Entry 1GGI (X-ray diffraction, 2.80 A resolution); this record covers chains L and P of the 3 polymer chains in the assembly.

Chain L:
Protein: IGG2A 50.1 fab (light chain)
From: Mus musculus
Notes: antibody fragment or engineered binder
Sequence (218 residues; each row starts with the number of its first residue; a row labelled like 27A-27D holds insertion residues (27A, then the next letters in order)):
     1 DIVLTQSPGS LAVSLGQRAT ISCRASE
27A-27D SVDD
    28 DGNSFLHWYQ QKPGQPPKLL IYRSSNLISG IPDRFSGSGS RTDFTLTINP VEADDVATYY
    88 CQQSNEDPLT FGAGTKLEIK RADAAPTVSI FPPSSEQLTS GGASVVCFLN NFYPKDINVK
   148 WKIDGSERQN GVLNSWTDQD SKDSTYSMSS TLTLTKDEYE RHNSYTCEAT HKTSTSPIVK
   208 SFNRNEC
Not modelled in the structure: 212-214
Differences from the reference sequence: conflict Leu-4 (Met in AJ131289), Ser-7 (Thr in AJ131289), Gly-9 (Ala in AJ131289), Ser-27A (Asn28 in AJ131289), Asp-27C (Arg31 in AJ131289), Asp-28 (Tyr32 in AJ131289), Leu-33 (Met37 in AJ131289), Pro-40 (Ala44 in AJ131289), Ser-51 (Ala55 in AJ131289), Ile-55 (Glu59 in AJ131289), Asp-60 (Ala64 in AJ131289), Tyr-87 (Phe91 in AJ131289), Gln-90 (Arg94 in AJ131289), Asp-94 (Val98 in AJ131289), Leu-96 (Trp100 in AJ131289), Ala-100 (Gly104 in AJ131289)
Cystine bridges: Cys-23/Cys-88, Cys-134/Cys-194

Chain P:
Protein: HIV-1 V3 loop peptide antigen
Sequence (16 residues; row label = number of the first residue in the row; note: 2 numbers in that range are skipped by the numbering (no residue carries them; nothing is unmodelled there)):
   311 CKRIHI
   319 GPGRAFYTTC
Not modelled in the structure: 322-328

Chain L / chain P interface:
Pairs across the interface (12):
  His-34(L) with Ile-316(P)
  Tyr-36(L) with Ile-316(P)
  Leu-46(L) with Ile-316(P), hydrophobic; Gly-319(P)
  Tyr-49(L) with Gly-319(P); Pro-320(P)
  Ile-55(L) with Pro-320(P)
  Gln-89(L) with Ile-316(P)
  Ser-91(L) with Ile-316(P)
  Asp-94(L) with Ile-314(P)
  Leu-96(L) with Ile-314(P), hydrophobic; Ile-316(P), hydrophobic

Summary:
9 residues of chain L face 4 of chain P across their interface.
Here chain L is IGG2A 50.1 fab (light chain) (Mus musculus) and chain P is HIV-1 V3 loop peptide antigen.
Entry 1GGI (Crystal structure of an HIV-1 neutralizing antibody 50.1 in complex with its V3 loop peptide
antigen) was determined by X-ray diffraction.
